2KLW - chains A and B of the 3 polymer chains in the assembly; structure by solution NMR.

# Chain A
Name: (PKG)10
Amino-acid sequence (32 residues; row label = number of the first residue in the row):
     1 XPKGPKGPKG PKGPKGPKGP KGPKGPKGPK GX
Modified residues: ACE (acetyl group) at position 1; NH2 (amino group) at position 32

# Chain B
Name: (DOG)10
Amino-acid sequence (32 residues; numbered 33 to 64; the number before each row is that of its first residue):
    33 XDPGDPGDPG DPGDPGDPGD PGDPGDPGDP GX
Modified residues: ACE (acetyl group) at position 33, NH2 (amino group) at position 64; Pro-35, Pro-38, Pro-41, Pro-44, Pro-47, Pro-50, Pro-53, Pro-56, Pro-59, Pro-62 (4-hydroxyproline; HYP)

# Interface between chain A and chain B
Residue-residue contacts - 59 pairs, chain A then chain B:
  ACE_1(A) / ACE_33(B)
  Pro-2(A) / ACE_33(B)
  Pro-2(A) / Asp-34(B)
  Lys-3(A) / Asp-34(B)
  Lys-3(A) / Asp-37(B)
  Gly-4(A) / Asp-34(B)
  Gly-4(A) / Pro-35(B)
  Gly-4(A) / Gly-36(B)
  Pro-5(A) / Gly-36(B)
  Lys-6(A) / Asp-37(B)
  Lys-6(A) / Pro-38(B)
  Lys-6(A) / Asp-40(B)
  Gly-7(A) / Asp-37(B)
  Gly-7(A) / Gly-39(B)
  Pro-8(A) / Gly-39(B)
  Lys-9(A) / Asp-40(B)
  Lys-9(A) / Pro-41(B)
  Lys-9(A) / Asp-43(B)
  Gly-10(A) / Asp-40(B)
  Gly-10(A) / Gly-42(B)
  Pro-11(A) / Gly-42(B)
  Lys-12(A) / Asp-43(B)
  Lys-12(A) / Pro-44(B)
  Lys-12(A) / Asp-46(B)
  Gly-13(A) / Asp-43(B)
  Gly-13(A) / Gly-45(B)
  Pro-14(A) / Gly-45(B)
  Lys-15(A) / Asp-46(B)
  Lys-15(A) / Pro-47(B)
  Lys-15(A) / Asp-49(B)
  Gly-16(A) / Asp-46(B)
  Gly-16(A) / Gly-48(B)
  Pro-17(A) / Gly-48(B)
  Lys-18(A) / Asp-49(B)
  Lys-18(A) / Pro-50(B)
  Lys-18(A) / Asp-52(B)
  Gly-19(A) / Asp-49(B)
  Gly-19(A) / Gly-51(B)
  Pro-20(A) / Gly-51(B)
  Lys-21(A) / Asp-52(B)
  Lys-21(A) / Pro-53(B)
  Lys-21(A) / Asp-55(B)
  Gly-22(A) / Asp-52(B)
  Gly-22(A) / Gly-54(B)
  Pro-23(A) / Gly-54(B)
  Lys-24(A) / Asp-55(B)
  Lys-24(A) / Pro-56(B)
  Lys-24(A) / Asp-58(B)
  Gly-25(A) / Asp-55(B)
  Gly-25(A) / Gly-57(B)
  Pro-26(A) / Gly-57(B)
  Lys-27(A) / Asp-58(B)
  Lys-27(A) / Pro-59(B)
  Lys-27(A) / Asp-61(B)
  Gly-28(A) / Asp-58(B)
  Gly-28(A) / Pro-59(B)
  Gly-28(A) / Gly-60(B)
  Pro-29(A) / Gly-60(B)
  Lys-30(A) / Asp-61(B)

# Summary
The interface between chain A and chain B involves 30 residues on one side and 29 on the other.
Chain A is (PKG)10 and chain B is (DOG)10; the structure, Solution structure of an abc collagen heterotrimer
reveals a single-register helix stabilized by electrostatic interactions, was determined by solution NMR.
